PDB entry 3JXY | X-ray diffraction, 1.50 A resolution | chains A and B of the 3 polymer chains in the assembly

[Chain A]
Protein: alkylpurine DNA glycosylase AlkD
Organism: Bacillus cereus
UniProt: Q816E8 (Q816E8_BACCR); residues 1-231 here = UniProt positions 1-231
Sequence (232 residues; each row starts with the number of its first residue; numbering starts at 0):
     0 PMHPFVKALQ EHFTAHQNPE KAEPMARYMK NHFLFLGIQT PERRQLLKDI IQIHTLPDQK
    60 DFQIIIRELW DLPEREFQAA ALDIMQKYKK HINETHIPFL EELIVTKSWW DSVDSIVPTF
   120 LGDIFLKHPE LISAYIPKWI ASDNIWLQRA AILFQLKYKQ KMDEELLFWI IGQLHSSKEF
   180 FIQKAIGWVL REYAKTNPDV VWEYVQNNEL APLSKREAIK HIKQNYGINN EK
Not modelled in the structure: 231
Construct notes: expression tag (0)
From the paper describing this entry:
  - binding site for the 12-nt DNA strand: Asp113, Arg148, Arg190
  - contacts within the chain: Asp113-Arg148
  - mutagenesis - D113N, R148A: decreased catalytic activity on 7mG (citing earlier work)
  - catalytic residues: Asp113, Arg148

[Chain B]
Molecule: 12-nt DNA strand
Sequence (12 nucleotides; row label = number of the first residue in the row):
     1 CGGACTGACG GG

[Chain A / chain B interface]
Contacting residue pairs - 11 pairs, chain A then chain B:
  Gln38(A) with DA8(B), sugar contact; DC9(B), phosphate contact
  Thr39(A) with DC9(B), hydrogen bond to the phosphate; DG10(B), phosphate contact
  Pro40(A) with DC9(B), phosphate contact
  Arg43(A) with DG10(B), salt bridge to the phosphate
  Pro211(A) with DC1(B), sugar contact; DG2(B), phosphate contact
  Arg215(A) with DC1(B), hydrogen bond to the phosphate; DG2(B), salt bridge to the phosphate
  Lys222(A) with DG3(B), salt bridge to the phosphate

[In short]
Chain A and chain B form an interface of 7 and 6 residues respectively, with 2 hydrogen bonds and 3 salt
bridges. Polar contacts include Thr39(A)-DC9(B), Arg215(A)-DC1(B) and Arg43(A)-DG10(B). From the paper:
catalytic residues Asp113(A) and Arg148(A); D113N and R148A of chain A reduce catalytic activity on 7mG.
Here chain A is alkylpurine DNA glycosylase AlkD (Bacillus cereus) and chain B is a 12-nt DNA strand. Entry
3JXY (Bacillus cereus Alkylpurine DNA Glycosylase AlkD Bound to DNA Containing a GT Mismatch) was determined
by X-ray diffraction, deposited together with 3JX7, 3JXZ and 3JY1.
